PDB entry 5T4Q | electron microscopy, 8.53 A resolution (very low resolution: no residue pairs are listed; an interface is given only as per-side residue counts) | chains P and Q of the 22 polymer chains in the assembly

# Chain P (and Q)
Name: ATP synthase subunit c
Source organism: Escherichia coli
Notes: chain Q of this document is another copy of the same molecule, construct and numbering; everything in this record applies to it too
UniProt: B7NR39 (ATPL_ECO7I); residues 1-79 here = UniProt positions 1-79
Sequence (79 residues; row label = number of the first residue in the row):
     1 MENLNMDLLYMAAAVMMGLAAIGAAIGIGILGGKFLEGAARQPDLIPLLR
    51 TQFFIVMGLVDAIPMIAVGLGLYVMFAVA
Not modelled in the structure: 1-2, 78-79

# How chain P and chain Q interact
At this resolution (9 A) residue pairs are not listed: 20 residues of chain P and 18 of chain Q lie at the interface.

# In short
Chain P and chain Q form an interface of 20 and 18 residues respectively.
Both chains are ATP synthase subunit c (Escherichia coli). Entry 5T4Q (Autoinhibited E. coli ATP synthase
state 3) was determined by electron microscopy together with 5T4O and 5T4P from the same study.
